2ZM6 - chains A and I of the 21 polymer chains in the assembly; structure by X-ray diffraction, 3.30 A resolution.

[Chain A]
Molecule: 16S ribosomal RNA
Organism: Thermus thermophilus
Sequence (1509 nucleotides; row label = number of the first residue in the row; note: 42 numbers in that range are skipped by the numbering (no residue carries them; nothing is unmodelled there); a row labelled like 190A-190L holds insertion residues (190A, then the next letters in order)):
     1 UUGUUGGAGAGUUUGAUCCUGGCUCAGGGUGAACGCUGGCGGCGUGCCUA
    51 AGACAUGCAAGUCGUGCGGG
    73 CCGCGGGGUUUU
    88 ACUCCG
    95 UGGUC
   101 AGCGGCGGACGGGUGAGUAACGCGUGGGU
  129A G
   130 ACCUACCCGGAAGAGGGGGACAACCCGGGGAAACUCGGGCUAAUCCCCCA
   180 UGUGGACCCGC
190A-190L CCCUUGGGGUGU
   191 GUCCAAAGGGCUUU
   216 GCCCGCUUCCGGAUGGGCCCGCGUCCCAUCAGCUAGUUGGUGGGGUAAUG
   266 GCCCACCAAGGCGACGACGGGUAGCCGGUCUGAGAGGAUGGCCGGCCACA
   316 GGGGCACUGAGACACGGGCCCCACUCCUACGGGAGGCAGCAGUUAGGAAU
   366 CUUCCGCAAUGGGCGCAAGCCUGACGGAGCGACGCCGCUUGGAGGAAGAA
   416 GCCCUUCGGGGUGUAAACUCCUGAA
   442 CCCGGGACGAAACCCCCGACGA
   474 GGGGACUGACGGUACCGGG
   494 GUAAUAGCGCCGGCCAACUCCGUGCCAGCAGCCGCGGUAAUACGGAGGGC
   544 GCGAGCGUUACCCGGAUUCACUGGGCGUAAAGGGCGUGUAGGCGGCCUGG
   594 GGCGUCCCAUGUGAAAGACCACGGCUCAACCGUGGGGGAGCGUGGGAUAC
   644 GCUCAGGCUAGACGGUGGGAGAGGGUGGUGGAAUUCCCGGAGUAGCGGUG
   694 AAAUGCGCAGAUACCGGGAGGAACGCCGAUGGCGAAGGCAGCCACCUGGU
   744 CCACCCGUGACGCUGAGGCGCGAAAGCGUGGGGAGCAAACCGGAUUAGAU
   794 ACCCGGGUAGUCCACGCCCUAAACGAUGCGCGCUAGGUCUCUGGGUCU
   848 CCUGGGGGCCGAAGCUAACGCGUUAAGCGCGCCGCCUGGGGAGUACGGCC
   898 GCAAGGCUGAAACUCAAAGGAAUUGACGGGGGCCCGCACAAGCGGUGGAG
   948 CAUGUGGUUUAAUUCGAAGCAACGCGAAGAACCUUACCAGGCCUUGACAU
   998 GCUAGG
 1003A G
  1004 AACCCGGGUGAAAGCCUGGGGUGCCCC
1030A-1030D GCGA
  1031 GGGGAGCCCUAGCACAGGUGCUGCAUGGCCGUCGUCAGCUCGUGCCGUGA
  1081 GGUGUUGGGUUAAGUCCCGCAACGAGCGCAACCCCCGCCGUUAGUUGCCA
  1131 GCGGUUCGGCCGGGCACUCUAACGGGACUGCCCGCGAAA
  1171 GCGGGAGGAAGGAGGGGACGACGUCUGGUCAGCAUGGCCCUUACGGCCUG
  1221 GGCGACACACGUGCUACAAUGCCCACUACAAAGCGAUGCCACCCGGCAAC
  1271 GGGGAGCUAAUCGCAAAAAGGUGGGCCCAGUUCGGAUUGGGGUCUGCAAC
  1321 CCGACCCCAUGAAGCCGGAAUCGCUAGUAAUCGCGGAUCAG
 1361A C
  1362 CAUGCCGCGGUGAAUACGUUCCCGGGCCUUGUACACACCGCCCGUCACGC
  1412 CAUGGGAGCGGGCUCUACCCGAAGUCGCCGGG
  1446 AGCCUACGGG
  1459 CAGGCGCCGAGGGUAGGGCCCGUGACUGGGGCGAAGUCGUAACAAGGUAG
  1509 CUGUACCGGAAGGUGCGGCUGGAU
Not modelled in the structure: 1-3

[Chain I]
Molecule: 30S ribosomal protein S9
Organism: Thermus thermophilus
UniProt: P62669 (RS9_THET2); numbering as in UniProt (aligned over 1-128)
Sequence (128 residues; each row starts with the number of its first residue):
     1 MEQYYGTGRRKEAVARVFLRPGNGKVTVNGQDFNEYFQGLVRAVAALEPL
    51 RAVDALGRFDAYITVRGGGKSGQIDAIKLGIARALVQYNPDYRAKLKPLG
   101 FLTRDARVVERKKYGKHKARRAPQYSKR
Not modelled in the structure: 1-3

[Interface between chain A and chain I]
Pairs across the interface (117; chain A residue first):
  G941(A) - Arg121(I)  base contact
  G942(A) - Gln124(I)  hydrogen bond to the base
  U943(A) - Gln124(I)  sugar contact
  G966(A) - Arg128(I)  hydrogen bond to the sugar
  C967(A) - Arg128(I)  hydrogen bond to the sugar
  A968(A) - Arg128(I)  salt bridge to the phosphate
  C1116(A) - Val108(I)  sugar contact
  G1117(A) - Arg104(I)  hydrogen bond to the phosphate
  C1118(A) - Arg9(I)  salt bridge to the phosphate
  C1118(A) - Arg83(I)  sugar contact
  C1118(A) - Arg104(I)  salt bridge to the phosphate
  C1119(A) - Arg9(I)  salt bridge to the phosphate
  C1119(A) - Arg83(I)  salt bridge to the phosphate
  G1127(A) - Arg16(I)  hydrogen bond to the phosphate
  G1127(A) - Arg66(I)  salt bridge to the phosphate
  C1128(A) - Arg16(I)  salt bridge to the phosphate
  C1129(A) - Tyr62(I)  hydrogen bond to the phosphate
  A1130(A) - Phe18(I)  sugar contact
  A1130(A) - Arg20(I)  salt bridge to the phosphate
  A1130(A) - Tyr62(I)  phosphate contact
  G1131(A) - Arg20(I)  salt bridge to the phosphate
  C1147(A) - Tyr5(I)  hydrogen bond to the sugar
  C1147(A) - Thr7(I)  phosphate contact
  C1147(A) - Arg16(I)  hydrogen bond to the base
  U1148(A) - Tyr5(I)  hydrogen bond to the phosphate
  U1148(A) - Thr7(I)  hydrogen bond to the phosphate
  U1148(A) - Val14(I)  phosphate contact
  C1149(A) - Arg9(I)  salt bridge to the phosphate
  C1149(A) - Val14(I)  phosphate contact
  G1178(A) - Arg93(I)  salt bridge to the phosphate
  G1178(A) - Lys97(I)  salt bridge to the phosphate
  A1179(A) - Lys97(I)  salt bridge to the phosphate
  A1179(A) - Leu102(I)  sugar contact
  A1179(A) - Thr103(I)  phosphate contact
  A1179(A) - Arg104(I)  sugar contact
  A1180(A) - Thr103(I)  hydrogen bond to the phosphate
  G1184(A) - Ala106(I)  base contact
  G1186(A) - Glu110(I)  sugar contact
  G1187(A) - Arg111(I)  phosphate contact
  G1187(A) - Lys113(I)  salt bridge to the phosphate
  A1188(A) - Arg111(I)  salt bridge to the phosphate
  A1188(A) - Lys113(I)  salt bridge to the phosphate
  A1188(A) - Tyr114(I)  phosphate contact
  C1230(A) - Lys127(I)  hydrogen bond to the phosphate
  G1231(A) - Ser126(I)  hydrogen bond to the phosphate
  G1231(A) - Lys127(I)  salt bridge to the phosphate
  U1232(A) - Gln124(I)  hydrogen bond to the phosphate
  U1232(A) - Tyr125(I)  phosphate contact
  U1232(A) - Ser126(I)  hydrogen bond to the phosphate
  G1233(A) - His117(I)  salt bridge to the phosphate
  G1233(A) - Pro123(I)  phosphate contact
  G1233(A) - Gln124(I)  hydrogen bond to the phosphate
  A1248(A) - Tyr36(I)  sugar contact
  A1248(A) - Lys70(I)  sugar contact
  C1249(A) - Tyr36(I)  hydrogen bond to the sugar
  C1249(A) - Gly67(I)  hydrogen bond to the sugar
  C1249(A) - Gly68(I)  hydrogen bond to the sugar
  C1249(A) - Gly69(I)  base contact
  C1249(A) - Lys70(I)  sugar contact
  C1249(A) - Gln73(I)  hydrogen bond to the sugar
  A1250(A) - Gly67(I)  hydrogen bond to the phosphate
  A1250(A) - Gly68(I)  hydrogen bond to the phosphate
  A1251(A) - Glu12(I)  sugar contact
  A1251(A) - Gly67(I)  phosphate contact
  A1252(A) - Glu12(I)  phosphate contact
  G1290(A) - Leu40(I)  sugar contact
  G1290(A) - Lys70(I)  base contact
  G1291(A) - Gln38(I)  hydrogen bond to the sugar
  G1291(A) - Gly39(I)  phosphate contact
  U1292(A) - Gln38(I)  sugar contact
  U1292(A) - Gly39(I)  phosphate contact
  U1341(A) - Ser126(I)  sugar contact
  C1342(A) - Gln124(I)  sugar contact
  C1342(A) - Tyr125(I)  hydrogen bond to the phosphate
  G1343(A) - Arg121(I)  sugar contact
  G1343(A) - Ala122(I)  hydrogen bond to the sugar
  G1343(A) - Tyr125(I)  hydrogen bond to the phosphate
  C1344(A) - Lys116(I)  salt bridge to the phosphate
  C1344(A) - Arg120(I)  sugar contact
  C1344(A) - Ala122(I)  phosphate contact
  A1346(A) - Arg120(I)  salt bridge to the phosphate
  G1347(A) - Arg10(I)  hydrogen bond to the base
  G1347(A) - Arg107(I)  hydrogen bond to the base
  G1347(A) - Val108(I)  sugar contact
  G1347(A) - Glu110(I)  phosphate contact
  U1348(A) - Val109(I)  phosphate contact
  U1348(A) - Glu110(I)  hydrogen bond to the phosphate
  U1348(A) - Arg120(I)  phosphate contact
  A1349(A) - Lys118(I)  phosphate contact
  A1349(A) - Ala119(I)  phosphate contact
  A1349(A) - Arg120(I)  hydrogen bond to the phosphate
  A1349(A) - Arg121(I)  hydrogen bond to the phosphate
  A1350(A) - Lys118(I)  salt bridge to the phosphate
  A1350(A) - Arg121(I)  salt bridge to the phosphate
  U1351(A) - Lys118(I)  hydrogen bond to the base
  C1366(A) - His117(I)  salt bridge to the phosphate
  C1367(A) - Tyr114(I)  phosphate contact
  C1367(A) - Gly115(I)  hydrogen bond to the phosphate
  C1367(A) - Lys116(I)  phosphate contact
  G1368(A) - Arg111(I)  salt bridge to the phosphate
  G1368(A) - Lys112(I)  phosphate contact
  G1368(A) - Lys113(I)  phosphate contact
  G1368(A) - Tyr114(I)  hydrogen bond to the phosphate
  C1369(A) - Arg111(I)  phosphate contact
  C1369(A) - Lys112(I)  hydrogen bond to the phosphate
  G1370(A) - Glu12(I)  sugar contact
  G1370(A) - Val109(I)  phosphate contact
  G1371(A) - Lys11(I)  salt bridge to the phosphate
  G1371(A) - Gly68(I)  phosphate contact
  G1371(A) - Gly69(I)  phosphate contact
  G1371(A) - Val109(I)  phosphate contact
  U1372(A) - Lys11(I)  salt bridge to the phosphate
  U1372(A) - Gly69(I)  phosphate contact
  U1372(A) - Lys70(I)  phosphate contact
  U1372(A) - Ser71(I)  hydrogen bond to the phosphate
  U1372(A) - Gly72(I)  hydrogen bond to the phosphate
  G1373(A) - Ser71(I)  phosphate contact
Interface residues without a listed pair, chain A (60 interface residues in all): C970, U1126, A1146, G1185, U1345
Interface residues without a listed pair, chain I (53 interface residues in all): Thr64

[Summary]
60 residues of chain A and 53 residues of chain I are in contact, with 37 hydrogen bonds and 26 salt bridges.
Polar pairs include G942(A)-Gln124(I), C1147(A)-Arg16(I) and G1347(A)-Arg10(I).
Chain A is 16S ribosomal RNA and chain I is 30S ribosomal protein S9, both from Thermus thermophilus; the
structure, Crystal structure of the Thermus thermophilus 30S ribosomal subunit, was determined by X-ray
diffraction.
